PDB entry 5X6B | X-ray diffraction, 2.60 A resolution | chains F and P of the 5 polymer chains in the assembly

Chain F:
Name: Uncharacterized protein MJ1481
Organism: Methanocaldococcus jannaschii
UniProt: Q58876 (Y1481_METJA); residue numbers follow UniProt; this construct covers 1-213
Amino-acid sequence (216 residues; row label = number of the first residue in the row; numbers below 1 keep their minus sign (Met-2 is residue -2)):
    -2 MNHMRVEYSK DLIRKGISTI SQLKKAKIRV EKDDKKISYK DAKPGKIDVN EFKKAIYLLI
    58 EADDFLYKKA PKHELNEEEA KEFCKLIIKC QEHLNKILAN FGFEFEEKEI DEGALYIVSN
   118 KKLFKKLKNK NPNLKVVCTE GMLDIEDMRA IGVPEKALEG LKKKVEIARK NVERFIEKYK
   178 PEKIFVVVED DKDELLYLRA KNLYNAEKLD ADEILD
Not modelled in the structure: -2 to 33, 211-213
Differences from the reference sequence: initiating methionine (-2); expression tag (-1 to 0)
From the paper describing this entry:
  - binding site for tRNACys (chain P): Asn117, Lys118, Lys119, Lys122, Lys123, Lys125, Asn126, Lys160, Lys161
  - mutagenesis - N117A/K118A/K119A, K122A/K123A/K125A/N126A, K159A/K160A/K161A: decreased binding to tRNACys (chain P)

Chain P:
Molecule: tRNACys
Organism: Methanocaldococcus jannaschii DSM 2661
Sequence (75 nucleotides; each row starts with the number of its first residue):
     1 GCCGGGGUAG UCUAGGGGCU AGGCAGCGGA CUGCAGAUCC GCCUUACGUG GGUUCAAAUC
    61 CCACCCCCGG CUCCA

Interface between chain F and chain P:
Pairs across the interface (27; chain F residue first):
  Asn117(F) - A56(P)  phosphate contact
  Asn117(F) - A57(P)  phosphate contact
  Lys118(F) - A57(P)  hydrogen bond to the phosphate
  Lys118(F) - A58(P)  salt bridge to the phosphate
  Lys119(F) - G51(P)  salt bridge to the phosphate
  Lys119(F) - G52(P)  salt bridge to the phosphate
  Phe121(F) - U45(P)  sugar contact
  Lys122(F) - U49(P)  salt bridge to the phosphate
  Lys122(F) - G50(P)  salt bridge to the phosphate
  Lys123(F) - G51(P)  salt bridge to the phosphate
  Lys125(F) - U45(P)  salt bridge to the phosphate
  Asn126(F) - U45(P)  base contact
  Pro129(F) - U45(P)  base contact
  Glu137(F) - C19(P)  phosphate contact
  Glu137(F) - A56(P)  hydrogen bond to the sugar
  Gly138(F) - C55(P)  base contact
  Gly138(F) - A56(P)  sugar contact
  Met139(F) - C55(P)  sugar contact
  Met145(F) - C55(P)  base contact
  Ile148(F) - C55(P)  phosphate contact
  Gly157(F) - C19(P)  base contact
  Lys160(F) - C19(P)  base contact
  Lys161(F) - G18(P)  hydrogen bond to the phosphate
  Lys161(F) - C19(P)  salt bridge to the phosphate
  Ile164(F) - U20(P)  base contact
  Asn168(F) - U20(P)  hydrogen bond to the base
  Arg171(F) - U20(P)  base contact
Also at the interface, not in a pair above, chain F (25 interface residues in all): Ser116, Leu158, Lys167, Phe172, Lys189
Also at the interface, not in a pair above, chain P (13 interface residues in all): U54

In short:
25 residues of chain F and 13 residues of chain P are in contact; the contacts include 4 hydrogen bonds and 8
salt bridges. Polar contacts include Asn168(F)-U20(P), Glu137(F)-A56(P) and Lys118(F)-A57(P). The paper
reports a binding site for tRNACys (chain P) at Asn117(F), Lys118(F) and Lys119(F) among others;
N117A/K118A/K119A, K122A/K123A/K125A/N126A and K159A/K160A/K161A of chain F reduce binding to tRNACys (chain
P).
Chain F is Uncharacterized protein MJ1481 (Methanocaldococcus jannaschii) and chain P is tRNACys
(Methanocaldococcus jannaschii DSM 2661); the structure, Crystal structure of SepCysE-SepCysS in complex with
tRNACys from Methanocaldococcus jannaschii, was determined by X-ray diffraction together with 5X6C from the
same study.
